Entry 8VLR (electron microscopy, 2.60 A resolution); this record covers chains D and K of the 10 polymer chains in the assembly.

Chain D:
Protein: Histone H2B type 1-A
Organism: Homo sapiens
UniProtKB: Q96A08 (H2B1A_HUMAN); residues 33-125 here correspond to UniProt positions 34-126 (UniProt number = residue number + 1)
Chain sequence (93 residues; numbered 33 to 125; the number before each row is that of its first residue):
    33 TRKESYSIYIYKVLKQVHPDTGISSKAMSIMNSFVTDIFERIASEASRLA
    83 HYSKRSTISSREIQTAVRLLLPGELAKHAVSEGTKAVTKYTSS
UniProt features mapped onto this chain:
  - modified residue: Lys35 (N6-crotonyllysine), Ser37 (Phosphoserine), Lys44 (N6-lactoyllysine), Lys47 (N6-methyllysine), Lys58 (N6,N6-dimethyllysine), Arg80 (Dimethylated arginine), Ser85 (Phosphoserine), Lys86 (N6,N6,N6-trimethyllysine), Arg87 (Omega-N-methylarginine), Arg93 (Omega-N-methylarginine), Lys109 (N6-lactoyllysine), Thr116 (Phosphothreonine), Lys117 (N6-lactoyllysine), Lys121 (N6-lactoyllysine)
  - cross-link (Glycyl lysine isopeptide (Lys-Gly)): Lys35 (interchain with G-Cter in ubiquitin), Lys121 (interchain with G-Cter in ubiquitin)

Chain K:
Molecule: 136-nt DNA strand
Organism: Homo sapiens
Sequence (136 nucleotides; row label = number of the first residue in the row):
    10 TCTCTGCCTGTTCTTCCAAAAGTGTATTTAGAAACTGCTCCAACAAAAGG
    60 CAGGTTCAGCTGAATTCAGCTGAACCTGCCTTTTGATGGAGCAGTTACCA
   110 AATACACTTTTGGTAGAATCTGGTGCTCCATTATGA

Interface between chain D and chain K:
Residue-residue contacts - 15 pairs, chain D then chain K:
  Thr33(D) - DG103(K)  hydrogen bond to the phosphate
  Arg34(D) - DC26(K)  hydrogen bond to the sugar
  Arg34(D) - DA27(K)  sugar contact
  Glu36(D) - DA28(K)  sugar contact
  Tyr43(D) - DT20(K)  hydrogen bond to the phosphate
  Gly54(D) - DT20(K)  phosphate contact
  Ile55(D) - DG19(K)  sugar contact
  Ile55(D) - DT20(K)  hydrogen bond to the phosphate
  Ser56(D) - DG19(K)  phosphate contact
  Ser57(D) - DG19(K)  hydrogen bond to the phosphate
  Arg87(D) - DA39(K)  sugar contact
  Arg87(D) - DG40(K)  salt bridge to the phosphate
  Ser88(D) - DA39(K)  hydrogen bond to the phosphate
  Thr89(D) - DT38(K)  phosphate contact
  Thr89(D) - DA39(K)  hydrogen bond to the phosphate
Other interface residues (no listed pair), chain D (12 interface residues in all): Lys86
Other interface residues (no listed pair), chain K (11 interface residues in all): DT21, DC25

Overview:
Chain D and chain K form an interface of 12 and 11 residues respectively; the contacts include 7 hydrogen
bonds and 1 salt bridge. Polar pairs include Arg34(D)-DC26(K), Thr33(D)-DG103(K) and Tyr43(D)-DT20(K).
Chain D is Histone H2B type 1-A and chain K is a 136-nt DNA strand, both from Homo sapiens; the structure,
Cryo-EM structure of native H2AK119bu nucleosome at 2.6, was determined by electron microscopy.
